PDB entry 8W1P | electron microscopy, 3.50 A resolution | chains G and R of the 12 polymer chains in the assembly

[Chain G]
Name: Cas8
From: Selenomonas sp
Chain sequence (384 residues; row label = number of the first residue in the row; numbers below 1 keep their minus sign (Met-40 is residue -40)):
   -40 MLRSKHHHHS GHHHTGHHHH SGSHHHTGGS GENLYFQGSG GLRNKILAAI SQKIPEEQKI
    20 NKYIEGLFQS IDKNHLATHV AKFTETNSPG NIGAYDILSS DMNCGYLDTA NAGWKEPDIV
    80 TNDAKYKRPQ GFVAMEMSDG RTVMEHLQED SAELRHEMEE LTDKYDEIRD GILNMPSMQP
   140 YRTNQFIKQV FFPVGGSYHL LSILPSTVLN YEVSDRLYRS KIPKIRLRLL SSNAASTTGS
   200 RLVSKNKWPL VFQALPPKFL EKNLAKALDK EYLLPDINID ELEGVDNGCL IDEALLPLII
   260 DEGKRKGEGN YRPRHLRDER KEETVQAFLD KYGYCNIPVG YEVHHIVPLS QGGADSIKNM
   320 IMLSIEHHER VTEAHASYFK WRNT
Not modelled in the structure: -40 to 0, 341-343
Reported in the primary citation:
  - binding site for Target strand DNA: Asp82, Ser190
  - specificity-determining residues: Asp82
  - catalytic residues: His304 (citing earlier work)
  - catalytic residues: Asn318, His327 (by similarity / conservation)
  - mutagenesis - D82A, S190A: decreased catalytic activity with Target strand DNA

[Chain R]
Molecule: crRNA
Sequence (61 nucleotides; each row starts with the number of its first residue):
     1 UUUAGAAGGA GAAGUCAUUU AAUAAGGCCA CUGUUAAAAA GUGUACCGCC GGAUAGGCGG
    61 U

[Interface between chain G and chain R]
Residue-residue contacts (14):
  Thr43(G) with U3(R), base contact
  Gln144(G) with A4(R), hydrogen bond to the base; G5(R), hydrogen bond to the base
  Ile146(G) with A4(R), hydrogen bond to the base
  Lys147(G) with U3(R), base contact; A4(R), salt bridge to the phosphate; G5(R), hydrogen bond to the base
  Gln148(G) with A4(R), hydrogen bond to the base
  Val149(G) with U2(R), sugar contact; U3(R), sugar contact
  Phe150(G) with U1(R), base contact; U2(R), phosphate contact
  Tyr157(G) with U1(R), base contact
  Ile162(G) with U3(R), sugar contact
Also at the interface, not in a pair above, chain G (10 interface residues in all): Asn143
Also at the interface, not in a pair above, chain R (6 interface residues in all): A6

[Summary]
10 residues of chain G and 6 residues of chain R are in contact; the contacts include 5 hydrogen bonds and 1
salt bridge. Polar pairs include Gln144(G)-A4(R), Gln144(G)-G5(R) and Ile146(G)-A4(R). The paper reports
catalytic residues His304(G), Asn318(G) and His327(G); D82A and S190A of chain G reduce catalytic activity
with Target strand DNA.
Chain G is Cas8 (Selenomonas sp) and chain R is crRNA; the structure, Structure of Selenomonas sp. Cascade
(SsCascade), was determined by electron microscopy.
